8U8V - chains E and R of the 6 polymer chains in the assembly; structure by electron microscopy, 2.74 A resolution.

== Chain E ==
Name: DNA-directed RNA polymerase, mitochondrial
From: Homo sapiens
UniProt: O00411 (RPOM_HUMAN); numbering as in UniProt (aligned over 120-1230)
Sequence (1119 residues; each row starts with the number of its first residue):
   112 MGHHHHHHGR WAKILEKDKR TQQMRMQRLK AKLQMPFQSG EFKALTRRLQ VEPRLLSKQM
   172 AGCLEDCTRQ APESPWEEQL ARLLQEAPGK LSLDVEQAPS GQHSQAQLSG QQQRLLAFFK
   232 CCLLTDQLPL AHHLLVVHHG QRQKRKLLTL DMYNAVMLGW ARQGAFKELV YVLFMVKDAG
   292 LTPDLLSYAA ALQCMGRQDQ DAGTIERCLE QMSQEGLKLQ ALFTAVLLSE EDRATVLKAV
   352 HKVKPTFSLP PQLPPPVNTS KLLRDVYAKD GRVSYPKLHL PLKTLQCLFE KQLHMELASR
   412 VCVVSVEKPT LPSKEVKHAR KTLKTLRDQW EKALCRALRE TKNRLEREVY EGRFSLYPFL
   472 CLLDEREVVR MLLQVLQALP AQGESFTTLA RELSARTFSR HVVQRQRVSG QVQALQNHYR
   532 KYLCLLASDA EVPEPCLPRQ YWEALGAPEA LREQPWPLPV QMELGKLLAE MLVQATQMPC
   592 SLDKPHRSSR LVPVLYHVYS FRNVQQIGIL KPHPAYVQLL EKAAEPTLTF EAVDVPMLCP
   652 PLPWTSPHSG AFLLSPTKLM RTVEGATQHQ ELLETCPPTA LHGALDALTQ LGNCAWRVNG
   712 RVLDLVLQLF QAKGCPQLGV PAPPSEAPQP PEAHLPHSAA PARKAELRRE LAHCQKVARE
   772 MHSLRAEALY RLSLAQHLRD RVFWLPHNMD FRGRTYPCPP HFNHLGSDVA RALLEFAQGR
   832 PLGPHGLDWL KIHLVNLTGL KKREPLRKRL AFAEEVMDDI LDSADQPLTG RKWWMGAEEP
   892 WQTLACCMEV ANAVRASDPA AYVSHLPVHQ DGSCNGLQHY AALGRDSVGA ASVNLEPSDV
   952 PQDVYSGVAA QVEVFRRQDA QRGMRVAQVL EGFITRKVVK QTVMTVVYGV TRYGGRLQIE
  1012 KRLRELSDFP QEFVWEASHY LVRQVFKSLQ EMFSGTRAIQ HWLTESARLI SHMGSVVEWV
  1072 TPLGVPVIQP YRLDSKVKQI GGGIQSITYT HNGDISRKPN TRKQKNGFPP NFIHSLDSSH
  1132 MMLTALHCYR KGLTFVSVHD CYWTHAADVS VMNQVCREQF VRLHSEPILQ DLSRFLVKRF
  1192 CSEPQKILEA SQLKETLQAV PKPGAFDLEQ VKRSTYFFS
Disordered / not traced: 112-219, 1086-1106
Differences from the reference sequence: expression tag (112-119); conflict Ala555 (Glu in O00411)
UniProt features mapped onto this chain:
  - active site: Asp922, Lys991, Asp1151
  - natural variant: Gln149 to Ser1230 (deletion: In COXPD55), His250 (H250D: In COXPD55), Ala555 (E555A: this construct carries the variant), Pro566 (P566S: In COXPD55), Ser611 (S611F: In COXPD55), Phe641 (F641L: In COXPD55), Pro742 to Pro747 (deletion: In COXPD55), Pro810 (P810S: In COXPD55; uncertain significance), Asp870 (D870N: In COXPD55; uncertain significance), Cys925 to Ser1230 (deletion: In COXPD55), Arg1013 (R1013C: In COXPD55), Ser1193 (S1193F: In COXPD55)
Bound ions: Mg2+: Asp922, Gly923, Asp1151 (together with AMP-CPP)
Ligand contacts: AMP-CPP (APC; diphosphomethylphosphonic acid adenosyl ester): Arg805, Asp922, Gly923, Ser924, Cys925, Asn926, Gly927, Tyr956, Arg987, Lys991, Gln992, Met995, Tyr999, His1125, Asp1151
What the authors report for this chain:
  - conformationally variable residues (side-chain flip): Tyr999
  - binding site for Template Strand DNA (TS31mt): Thr996, Gln1009
  - binding site for AMP-CPP: Tyr956, Gln992, His1125
  - mutagenesis - Q992A, T996A, Q1009A: decreased catalytic activity
  - Mg2+ coordination: Asp922, Gly923, Asp1151
  - specificity-determining residues: Tyr999
  - mutagenesis - Y999F: increased catalytic activity on dNTP
  - mutagenesis - Y999F/H1125A: increased catalytic activity on dNTPs
  - binding site for RNA14mt (14-nt RNA) (chain R): Arg1015

== Chain R ==
Molecule: RNA14mt (14-nt RNA)
Sequence (14 nucleotides; row label = number of the first residue in the row; numbers below 1 keep their minus sign (A-4 is residue -4)):
    -4 AGUCUGCGGC GCGC
Disordered / not traced: -4 to 0

== How chain E and chain R interact ==
Residue-residue contacts (8; chain E residue first):
  Asn614(E) with G1(R), base contact; C2(R), sugar contact
  Glu771(E) with C5(R), sugar contact
  Arg805(E) with C9(R), hydrogen bond to the base
  Gly817(E) with G8(R), sugar contact
  Arg822(E) with G8(R), phosphate contact
  Arg1015(E) with G6(R), salt bridge to the phosphate
  His1150(E) with C9(R), hydrogen bond to the sugar
Other interface residues (no listed pair), chain E (13 interface residues in all): Lys767, Ser774, Ser818, Asp922, Val1149, Asp1151
Other interface residues (no listed pair), chain R (8 interface residues in all): G4, C7

== In short ==
13 residues of chain E face 8 of chain R across their interface; the contacts include 2 hydrogen bonds and 1
salt bridge. Polar pairs include Arg805(E)-C9(R), His1150(E)-C9(R) and Arg1015(E)-G6(R). From the paper: a
binding site for AMP-CPP at Tyr956(E), Gln992(E) and His1125(E); Q992A, T996A and Q1009A of chain E reduce
catalytic activity; 5 substitutions were tested in all.
Here chain E is DNA-directed RNA polymerase, mitochondrial (Homo sapiens) and chain R is RNA14mt (14-nt RNA).
Entry 8U8V (Cryo-EM structure of Substrate ATP Bound in the Insertion Site (IS) of Human Mitochondrial
Transcription Elongation ...) was determined by electron microscopy, deposited together with 8U8U, 9BDC and
9BDD.
